Entry 3AEU (X-ray diffraction, 2.90 A resolution); this record covers chains A and B of the 4 polymer chains in the assembly.

Chain A:
Name: Light-independent protochlorophyllide reductase subunit N
Organism: Rhodobacter capsulatus
Notes: EC 1.18.-.-
Reference sequence: P26164 (BCHN_RHOCA); residues 2-424 here = UniProt positions 2-424
Chain sequence (436 residues; each row starts with the number of its first residue; numbers below 1 keep their minus sign (Met-11 is residue -11)):
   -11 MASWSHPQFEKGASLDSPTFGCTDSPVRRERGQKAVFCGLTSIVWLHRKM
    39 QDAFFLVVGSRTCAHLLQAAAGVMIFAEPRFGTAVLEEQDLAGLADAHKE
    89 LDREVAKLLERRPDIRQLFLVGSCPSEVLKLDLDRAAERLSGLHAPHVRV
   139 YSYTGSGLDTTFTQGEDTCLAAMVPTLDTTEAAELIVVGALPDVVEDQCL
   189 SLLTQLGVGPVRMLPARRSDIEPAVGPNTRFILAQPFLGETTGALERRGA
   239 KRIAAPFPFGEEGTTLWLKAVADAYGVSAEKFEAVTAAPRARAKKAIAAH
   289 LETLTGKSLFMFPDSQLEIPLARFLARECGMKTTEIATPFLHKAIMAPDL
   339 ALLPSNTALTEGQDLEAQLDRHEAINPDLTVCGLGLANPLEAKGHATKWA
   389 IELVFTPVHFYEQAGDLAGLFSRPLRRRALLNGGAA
Unresolved in the structure: -11 to 6, 421-424
Construct notes: expression tag (-11 to 1)
Bound ions: 4Fe-4S cluster Fe: Cys26, Cys51, Cys112
Ligand contacts: 4Fe-4S cluster (SF4): Cys26, Leu28, Thr50, Cys51, Leu54, Ser111, Cys112, Pro113, Gly143, Ser144, Gly145
Swiss-Prot annotation at these positions:
  - binding site ([4Fe-4S] cluster): Cys26, Cys51, Cys112

Chain B:
Name: Light-independent protochlorophyllide reductase subunit B
Organism: Rhodobacter capsulatus
Notes: EC 1.18.-.-
Reference sequence: P26163 (BCHB_RHOCA); numbering as in UniProt (aligned over 1-525)
Chain sequence (525 residues; row label = number of the first residue in the row):
     1 MKLTLWTYEGPPHVGAMRVATAMKDLQLVLHGPQGATYADLLFTMIERRN
    51 ARPPVSFSTFEASHMGTDTAILLKDALAAAHARYKPQAMAVALTCTAELL
   101 QDDPNGISRALNLPVPVVPLELPSYSRKENYGADETFRALVRALAVPMER
   151 TPEVTCNLLGATALGFRHRDDVAEVTKLLATMGIKVNVCAPLGASPDDLR
   201 KLGQAHFNVLMYPETGESAARHLERACKQPFTKIVPIGVGATRDFLAEVS
   251 KITGLPVVTDESTLRQPWWSASVDSTYLTGKRVFIFGDGTHVIAAARIAA
   301 KEVGFEVVGMGCYNREMARPLRTAAAEYGLEALITDDYLEVEKAIEAAAP
   351 ELILGTQMERNIAKKLGLPCAVISAPVHVQDFPARYAPQMGFEGANVLFD
   401 TWVHPLVMGLEEHLLTMFREDFEFHDAAGASHHGGKAVAREESPVAPADL
   451 APAATSDTPAAPSPVVVTQASGEIRWMPEAERELRKIPFFVRGKAKRNTE
   501 LYAAHKGVCDITVETLYEAKAHYAR
Unresolved in the structure: 67-68, 420-525
Construct notes: engineered mutation Ala36 (Asp in P26163)
Ligand contacts: 4Fe-4S cluster (SF4): Pro33, Gln34, Gly35, Ala36, Cys95, Thr96
Swiss-Prot annotation at these positions:
  - active site: Asp274 (Proton donor)
  - binding site (substrate): Gly409, Leu410

Interface between chain A and chain B:
Contacting residue pairs (100):
  Arg19(A) with Ser63(B); His64(B)
  Gly20(A) with Thr59(B), hydrogen bond (backbone-side chain)
  Gln21(A) with Ser56(B); Phe57(B); Thr59(B)
  Lys22(A) with Gln34(B); Thr37(B); Thr59(B), hydrogen bond (backbone-side chain)
  Ala23(A) with Thr37(B)
  Val24(A) with Gln34(B); Gly35(B); Thr37(B)
  Phe25(A) with Tyr38(B), hydrophobic; Leu41(B), hydrophobic
  Leu44(A) with Leu3(B), hydrophobic
  Ser48(A) with Cys95(B), hydrogen bond
  Arg49(A) with Thr7(B), hydrogen bond; Glu9(B); Gly10(B); Lys128(B)
  Thr50(A) with Pro11(B); His13(B); Tyr38(B); Cys95(B), hydrogen bond
  Ala52(A) with Thr4(B)
  His53(A) with Thr7(B); Gly10(B); Pro11(B); Tyr38(B), hydrogen bond; Leu42(B)
  Leu54(A) with Tyr38(B), hydrophobic
  Gln56(A) with Leu5(B); Trp6(B); Thr7(B), hydrogen bond (side chain-backbone)
  Ile63(A) with Leu5(B), hydrophobic; Trp6(B), hydrophobic
  Phe64(A) with Trp6(B), hydrophobic; Gln357(B); Met358(B), hydrophobic; Asn361(B); Lys365(B)
  Pro67(A) with Leu5(B)
  Phe69(A) with Leu5(B)
  Gly70(A) with Thr4(B)
  Thr71(A) with Lys2(B); Leu3(B); Thr4(B), hydrogen bond (backbone-backbone)
  Ala72(A) with Lys2(B)
  Val73(A) with Met1(B); Lys2(B), hydrogen bond (backbone-backbone); Thr4(B)
  Leu74(A) with Met1(B), hydrophobic; Tyr125(B)
  Glu75(A) with Met1(B), hydrogen bond (side chain-backbone); Lys2(B), salt bridge
  Glu76(A) with Tyr125(B); Ser126(B), hydrogen bond
  Asp78(A) with Met1(B), hydrogen bond (side chain-backbone)
  Leu79(A) with Leu99(B), hydrophobic; Tyr125(B), hydrophobic
  Ala85(A) with Met1(B)
  Glu88(A) with Met1(B), hydrogen bond (side chain-backbone)
  Leu89(A) with Met1(B), hydrophobic
  Arg91(A) with Met1(B), hydrogen bond (side chain-backbone)
  Glu92(A) with Met1(B); Lys2(B); Leu3(B), hydrogen bond (side chain-backbone)
  Cys112(A) with Pro33(B), hydrophobic; Thr96(B)
  Pro113(A) with Thr96(B); Leu99(B); Tyr125(B)
  Val116(A) with Leu100(B), hydrophobic
  Leu117(A) with Leu99(B), hydrophobic
  Gly145(A) with Gln34(B)
  Leu146(A) with Phe60(B), hydrophobic; Glu61(B); Ala62(B), hydrogen bond (backbone-backbone)
  Thr149(A) with Gln34(B)
  Glu354(A) with Arg52(B), salt bridge; Arg83(B), salt bridge; Tyr84(B), hydrogen bond
  Leu357(A) with Arg52(B)
  Asp358(A) with Arg83(B), salt bridge
  Leu372(A) with Leu41(B), hydrophobic; Thr44(B), hydrogen bond (backbone-side chain); Met45(B), hydrophobic
  Gly373(A) with Leu41(B); Thr44(B); Arg52(B)
  Leu374(A) with Arg52(B)
  Asn376(A) with Thr44(B); Met45(B); Arg49(B)
  Pro377(A) with Thr44(B); Asn50(B); Ala51(B); Arg52(B)
  Ala380(A) with Asn50(B)
Also at the interface, not in a pair above, chain A (59 interface residues in all): Cys26, Val46, Ala57, Gly60, Glu66, Leu96, Arg99, Asp147, Thr148, Leu353
Also at the interface, not in a pair above, chain B (51 interface residues in all): Val14, Asp40, Met65, Asp336, Leu339, His378

In short:
59 residues of chain A and 51 residues of chain B are in contact, with 18 hydrogen bonds and 4 salt bridges.
Among the polar pairs are Glu75(A)-Lys2(B), Glu354(A)-Arg52(B) and Glu354(A)-Arg83(B). 4Fe-4S cluster is bound
between chain A and chain B.
Here chain A is Light-independent protochlorophyllide reductase subunit N and chain B is Light-independent
protochlorophyllide reductase subunit B, both from Rhodobacter capsulatus. Entry 3AEU (Structure of the
light-independent protochlorophyllide reductase catalyzing a key reduction for greening in the dark) was
determined by X-ray diffraction (same publication as 3AEK, 3AEQ, 3AER, 3AES and 3AET).
